1LP1 - chains A and B; structure by X-ray diffraction, 2.30 A resolution.

# Chain A
Name: Affibody binding protein Z
Source organism: Staphylococcus aureus
Notes: fragment: In vitro selected binding protein; antibody fragment or engineered binder
Amino-acid sequence (58 residues; row label = number of the first residue in the row):
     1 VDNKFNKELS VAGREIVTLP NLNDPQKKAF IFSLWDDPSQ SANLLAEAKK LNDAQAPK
Unresolved in the structure: 1-3
From the paper describing this entry:
  - binding site for sulfate ion: Arg14

# Chain B
Name: Immunoglobulin G binding protein A
Source organism: Staphylococcus aureus
UniProt: P38507 (SPA2_STAAU); residues 1-58 here correspond to UniProt positions 212-269 (UniProt number = residue number + 211)
Amino-acid sequence (58 residues; each row starts with the number of its first residue):
     1 VDNKFNKEQQ NAFYEILHLP NLNEEQRNAF IQSLKDDPSQ SANLLAEAKK LNDAQAPK
Unresolved in the structure: 1-3, 58
Differences from the reference sequence: engineered mutation Val1 (Ala212 in P38507), Ala29 (Gly240 in P38507)
Ion coordination: Mg2+: Glu25 (together with sulfate ion)
From the paper describing this entry:
  - Mg2+ coordination: Glu25
  - binding site for sulfate ion: Arg27
  - conformationally variable residues (side-chain flip): Gln10, Phe13, Tyr14

# Interface between chain A and chain B
Contacting residue pairs (34):
  Lys4(A) - Gln32(B)
  Asn6(A) - Asn28(B)  hydrogen bond (backbone-side chain)
  Asn6(A) - Gln32(B)  hydrogen bond
  Lys7(A) - Glu24(B)  salt bridge
  Lys7(A) - Asn28(B)
  Leu9(A) - Phe13(B)
  Leu9(A) - Lys35(B)
  Ser10(A) - Glu24(B)
  Ser10(A) - Arg27(B)  hydrogen bond
  Ser10(A) - Asn28(B)
  Val11(A) - Glu24(B)
  Gly13(A) - Leu17(B)
  Arg14(A) - Leu17(B)  hydrogen bond (side chain-backbone)
  Arg14(A) - Arg27(B)
  Val17(A) - Leu17(B)
  Val17(A) - His18(B)
  Asp24(A) - Tyr14(B)
  Lys28(A) - Tyr14(B)
  Ile31(A) - Phe13(B)  hydrophobic
  Ile31(A) - Tyr14(B)  hydrophobic
  Ile31(A) - Leu17(B)  hydrophobic
  Phe32(A) - Lys7(B)
  Phe32(A) - Gln10(B)  hydrogen bond (backbone-side chain)
  Phe32(A) - Asn11(B)
  Phe32(A) - Tyr14(B)  hydrophobic
  Trp35(A) - Asn6(B)
  Trp35(A) - Gln9(B)
  Trp35(A) - Gln10(B)
  Trp35(A) - Phe13(B)  hydrophobic
  Trp35(A) - Ile31(B)
  Trp35(A) - Leu34(B)  hydrophobic
  Trp35(A) - Lys35(B)
  Asp36(A) - Asn6(B)  hydrogen bond
  Asp36(A) - Gln10(B)  hydrogen bond
Also at the interface, not in a pair above, chain A (18 interface residues in all): Phe5, Lys27, Leu34
Interface features reported in the paper:
  - pairs named by the authors: Asn6(B)-Asp36(A) (hydrogen bond)
  - interface residues, chain A: Ser10(A), Gly13(A), Ile31(A), Trp35(A)
  - interface residues, chain B: Gln10(B), Phe13(B), Tyr14(B), Leu17(B)

# Summary
18 residues of chain A face 16 of chain B across their interface; the contacts include 7 hydrogen bonds and 1
salt bridge. Polar pairs include Lys7(A)-Glu24(B), Asn6(A)-Asn28(B) and Asn6(A)-Gln32(B). The paper describes
a hydrogen bond between Asn6(B) and Asp36(A). The paper reports a binding site for sulfate ion at Arg14(A) and
Arg27(B); interface residues Ser10(A), Gly13(A) and Gln10(B) among others.
Chain A is Affibody binding protein Z and chain B is Immunoglobulin G binding protein A, both from
Staphylococcus aureus; the structure, Protein Z in complex with an in vitro selected affibody, was determined
by X-ray diffraction.
